6UQO - chains E and F of the 22 polymer chains in the assembly; structure by electron microscopy, 3.10 A resolution.

== Chain E (and F) ==
Protein: ATP-dependent Clp protease ATP-binding subunit ClpA
Source organism: Escherichia coli (strain K12)
Notes: EC 3.4.21.92; chain F of this document is another copy of the same molecule, construct and numbering; everything in this record applies to it too
Reference sequence: A0A4S4P650 (A0A4S4P650_ECOLI); residues 169-746 here = UniProt positions 169-746
Sequence (578 residues; row label = number of the first residue in the row):
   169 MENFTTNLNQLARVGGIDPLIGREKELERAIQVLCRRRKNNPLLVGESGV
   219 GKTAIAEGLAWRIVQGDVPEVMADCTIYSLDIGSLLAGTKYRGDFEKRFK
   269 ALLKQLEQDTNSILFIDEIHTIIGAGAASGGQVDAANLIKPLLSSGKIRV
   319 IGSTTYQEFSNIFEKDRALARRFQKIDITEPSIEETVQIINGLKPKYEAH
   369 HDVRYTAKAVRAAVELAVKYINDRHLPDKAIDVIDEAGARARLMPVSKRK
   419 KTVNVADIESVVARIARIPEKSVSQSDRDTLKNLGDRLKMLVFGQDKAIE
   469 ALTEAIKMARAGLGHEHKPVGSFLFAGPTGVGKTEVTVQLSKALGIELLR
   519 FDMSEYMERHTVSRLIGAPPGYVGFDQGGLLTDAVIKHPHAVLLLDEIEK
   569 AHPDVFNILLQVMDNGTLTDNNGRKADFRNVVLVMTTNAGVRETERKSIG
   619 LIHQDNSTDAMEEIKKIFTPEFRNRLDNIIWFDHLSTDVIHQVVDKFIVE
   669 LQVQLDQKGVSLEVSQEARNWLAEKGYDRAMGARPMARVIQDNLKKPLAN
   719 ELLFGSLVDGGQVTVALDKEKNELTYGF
Ligand contacts:
  - ADP (adenosine-5'-diphosphate): Ile189, Arg191, Val218, Gly219, Lys220, Thr221, Ala222, Asp285, Pro349, Glu353, Ile357, Leu361, Pro395, Ile399
  - ATP-gamma-S (AGS; phosphothiophosphoric acid-adenylate ester): Leu459, Val460, Phe461, Pro496, Thr497, Gly498, Val499, Gly500, Lys501, Thr502, Glu503, Asn606, Val609, Leu653, Val661, Lys664, Phe665, Ala701, Arg702

== Interface between chain E and chain F ==
Contacting residue pairs - 57 pairs, chain E then chain F:
  Arg197(E) - Glu404(F)  salt bridge
  Arg197(E) - Arg432(F)
  Ile199(E) - Leu411(F)
  Gln200(E) - Leu411(F)
  Gln200(E) - Arg432(F)
  Cys203(E) - His369(F)
  Cys203(E) - Ala407(F)  hydrogen bond (side chain-backbone)
  Cys203(E) - Arg410(F)  hydrogen bond (backbone-side chain)
  Cys203(E) - Leu411(F)  hydrophobic
  Arg204(E) - Asp400(F)  salt bridge
  Arg204(E) - Asp403(F)  salt bridge
  Arg204(E) - Glu404(F)
  Arg204(E) - Ala407(F)
  Arg205(E) - His368(F)  hydrogen bond (side chain-backbone)
  Arg205(E) - His369(F)
  Arg205(E) - Asp403(F)  hydrogen bond (backbone-side chain)
  Arg206(E) - Asp403(F)
  Lys207(E) - Asp400(F)  salt bridge
  Pro237(E) - Leu411(F)
  Val239(E) - Arg410(F)
  Val239(E) - Leu411(F)  hydrophobic
  Met240(E) - Leu411(F)  hydrophobic
  Arg260(E) - Thr257(F)
  Arg260(E) - Lys258(F)
  Glu264(E) - Lys258(F)  salt bridge
  Gly298(E) - Lys258(F)
  Gly299(E) - Lys258(F)
  Val301(E) - Leu254(F)  hydrophobic
  Asp302(E) - Ala255(F)
  Asp302(E) - Gly256(F)  hydrogen bond (side chain-backbone)
  Asp302(E) - Lys258(F)  salt bridge
  Asn305(E) - Gly251(F)
  Arg335(E) - Glu286(F)
  Arg446(E) - Leu720(F)  hydrogen bond (side chain-backbone)
  Arg446(E) - Leu721(F)  hydrogen bond (side chain-backbone)
  Arg446(E) - Phe722(F)
  Arg446(E) - Gly723(F)
  Leu449(E) - Leu721(F)  hydrophobic
  Lys450(E) - Phe722(F)  hydrogen bond (side chain-backbone)
  Glu472(E) - Lys714(F)
  Glu472(E) - Asn718(F)  hydrogen bond
  Lys475(E) - Asn718(F)
  Lys475(E) - Leu721(F)
  Met476(E) - Gln709(F)
  Met476(E) - Lys713(F)
  Met476(E) - Lys714(F)
  Met476(E) - Ala717(F)  hydrophobic
  Arg478(E) - Leu721(F)
  Ala479(E) - Lys676(F)
  Ala479(E) - Ala717(F)
  Ala479(E) - Leu720(F)
  Gly480(E) - Lys676(F)  hydrogen bond (backbone-side chain)
  Leu481(E) - Lys676(F)
  Leu481(E) - Lys713(F)
  Leu481(E) - Ala717(F)  hydrophobic
  Thr637(E) - Glu523(F)  hydrogen bond
  Pro638(E) - Asp520(F)
Interface residues without a listed pair, chain E (38 interface residues in all): Glu238, Tyr259, Arg339, Gly482, Glu639, Asn642, Asn646
Interface residues without a listed pair, chain F (39 interface residues in all): Ser216, Thr221, Tyr259, Ala296, Arg392, Arg408, Lys416, Ser522, Gln672, Arg702, Arg706

== Overview ==
The interface between chain E and chain F involves 38 residues on one side and 39 on the other, with 11
hydrogen bonds and 6 salt bridges. Polar pairs include Arg197(E)-Glu404(F), Arg204(E)-Asp400(F) and
Arg204(E)-Asp403(F). Bound to chain E: ADP and ATP-gamma-S.
Both chains are ATP-dependent Clp protease ATP-binding subunit ClpA (Escherichia coli (strain K12)). Entry
6UQO (ClpA/ClpP Engaged State bound to RepA-GFP) was determined by electron microscopy together with 6UQE,
6W1Z, 6W20, 6W21, 6W22, 6W23 and 6W24 from the same study.
